PDB entry 5M3L | electron microscopy, 3.80 A resolution | chains B and M of the 15 polymer chains in the assembly

[Chain B]
Molecule: Extracellular globin-2
Organism: Lumbricus terrestris
Reference sequence: P02218 (GLB2_LUMTE); numbering as in UniProt (aligned over 1-145)
Sequence (145 residues; row label = number of the first residue in the row):
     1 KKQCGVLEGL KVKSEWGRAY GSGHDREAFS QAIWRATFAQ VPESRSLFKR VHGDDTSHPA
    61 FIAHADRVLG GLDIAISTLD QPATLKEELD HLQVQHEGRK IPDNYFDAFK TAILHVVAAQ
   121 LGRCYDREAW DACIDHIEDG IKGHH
Construct notes: conflict Asp66 (Glu in P02218)
UniProt features mapped onto this chain:
  - binding site (heme b): His96
Ion coordination: heme Fe near His96 (its only coordinating residue here)
Small-molecule neighbours: heme (HEM): Leu47, Phe48, His64, Arg67, Val68, Gly71, Leu72, Leu92, Gln95, His96, Arg99, Tyr105, Phe106, Phe109, Ile137, Glu138, Ile141
From the paper describing this entry:
  - binding site for heme: His64, His96
  - heme coordination: His96

[Chain M]
Molecule: Hemoglobin linker chain L1
Organism: Lumbricus terrestris
Reference sequence: Q9GV76 (Q9GV76_LUMTE); residues 9-225 here correspond to UniProt positions 24-240 (UniProt number = residue number + 15)
Sequence (217 residues; each row starts with the number of its first residue):
     9 RFQYLVKNQN LHIDYLAKKL HDIEEEYNKL THDVDKKTIR QLKARISNLE EHHCDEHESE
    69 CRGDVPECIH DLLFCDGEKD CRDGSDEDPE TCSLNITHVG SSYTGLATWT SCEDLNPDHA
   129 IVTITAAHRK SFFPNRVWLR ATLSYELDEH DHTVSTTQLR GFYNFGKREL LLAPLKGQSE
   189 GYGVICDFNL GDDDHADCKI VVPSSLFVCA HFNAQRY

[Interface between chain B and chain M]
Contacting residue pairs - 18 pairs, chain B then chain M:
  His24(B) - Glu66(M)  salt bridge
  Asp25(B) - His65(M)  salt bridge
  Ala28(B) - His78(M)
  Arg35(B) - Leu81(M)
  Arg35(B) - Asp84(M)  salt bridge
  Arg35(B) - Glu86(M)
  Arg35(B) - Asp88(M)  salt bridge
  Ala36(B) - Phe140(M)
  Gln40(B) - Phe140(M)
  His115(B) - Phe140(M)
  His115(B) - Phe141(M)
  Val116(B) - Phe141(M)  hydrophobic
  Ala118(B) - Trp146(M)  hydrophobic
  Ala119(B) - Arg144(M)
  Gln120(B) - His65(M)  hydrogen bond
  Gln120(B) - His78(M)
  Gln120(B) - Leu80(M)
  Arg123(B) - Leu179(M)
Also at the interface, not in a pair above, chain B (15 interface residues in all): Ala32, Ala39, Thr111
Also at the interface, not in a pair above, chain M (15 interface residues in all): Lys138, Phe170

[Overview]
Chain B and chain M each contribute 15 residues to their interface; the contacts include 1 hydrogen bond and 4
salt bridges. Among the polar pairs are His24(B)-Glu66(M), Asp25(B)-His65(M) and Arg35(B)-Asp84(M). Bound to
chain B: heme. The paper reports a binding site for heme at His64(B) and His96(B); heme coordination by
His96(B).
Chain B is Extracellular globin-2 and chain M is Hemoglobin linker chain L1, both from Lumbricus terrestris;
the structure, Single-particle cryo-EM using alignment by classification (ABC): the structure of Lumbricus
terrestris hemoglobin, was determined by electron microscopy.
